6MKR - chains C and D of the 4 polymer chains in the assembly; structure by X-ray diffraction, 3.35 A resolution.

== Chain C ==
Name: H-2 class II histocompatibility antigen, A-B alpha chain
Organism: Mus musculus
Reference sequence: P14434 (HA2B_MOUSE); residues 0-178 here correspond to UniProt positions 27-205 (UniProt number = residue number + 27)
Sequence (179 residues; each row starts with the number of its first residue; numbering starts at 0):
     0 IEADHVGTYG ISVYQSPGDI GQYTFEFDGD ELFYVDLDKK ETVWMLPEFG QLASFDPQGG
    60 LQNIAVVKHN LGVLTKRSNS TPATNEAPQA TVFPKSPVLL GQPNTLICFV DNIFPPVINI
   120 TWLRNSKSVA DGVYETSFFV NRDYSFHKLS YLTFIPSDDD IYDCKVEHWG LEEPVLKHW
Not modelled in the structure: 101, 120-123
Cystine bridges: Cys107-Cys163
Curated features (UniProtKB/Swiss-Prot):
  - glycosylation: Asn118 (N-linked (GlcNAc...) asparagine)

== Chain D ==
Name: Padi 4 (92-105) peptide and MHC Class II IAb beta chain
Organism: Mus musculus
Notes: EC 3.5.3.15
Reference sequence: chimeric construct of Q9Z183, P14483: residues -26 to -14 from Q9Z183 (PADI4_MOUSE) positions 93-105 (UniProt number = residue number + 119); residues 3-191 from P14483 positions 30-218 (UniProt number = residue number + 27)
Sequence (217 residues; each row starts with the number of its first residue; note: 1 number in that range is skipped by the numbering (no residue carries it; nothing is unmodelled there); numbers below 1 keep their minus sign (Arg-26 is residue -26)):
   -26 RVSYYGPKTS PVQ
   -12 GGGGSLVPRG SGGGGSERHF VYQFMGECYF TNGTQRIRYV TRYIYNREEY VRYDSDVGEH
    48 RAVTELGRPD AEYWNSQPEI LERTRAELDT VCRHNYEGPE THTSLRRLEQ PNVVISLSRT
   108 EALNHHNTLV CSVTDFYPAK IKVRWFRNGQ EETVGVSSTQ LIRNGDWTFQ VLVMLEMTPR
   168 RGEVYTCHVE HPSLKSPITV EWRA
Not modelled in the structure: -12 to 3
Cystine bridges: Cys15-Cys79, Cys118-Cys174
Construct notes: linker (-12 to 2)
Curated features (UniProtKB/Swiss-Prot):
  - region: Arg190, Ala191 (Connecting peptide)
  - glycosylation: Asn19 (N-linked (GlcNAc...) asparagine)

== Chain C / chain D interface ==
Residue-residue contacts - 138 pairs, chain C then chain D:
  Ile0(C) - Tyr16(D)  hydrophobic
  Ala2(C) - Tyr16(D)  hydrophobic
  Ala2(C) - Phe17(D)
  Ala2(C) - Thr18(D)
  Asp3(C) - Phe17(D)  hydrogen bond (backbone-backbone)
  Asp3(C) - Asn19(D)  hydrogen bond (side chain-backbone)
  His4(C) - Cys15(D)
  His4(C) - Tyr16(D)
  His4(C) - Phe17(D)  hydrogen bond (backbone-backbone)
  His4(C) - Leu92(D)
  Val5(C) - Cys15(D)
  Val5(C) - Tyr16(D)  hydrophobic
  Gly6(C) - Gly13(D)
  Gly6(C) - Glu14(D)
  Gly6(C) - Cys15(D)  hydrogen bond (backbone-backbone)
  Thr7(C) - Met12(D)
  Thr7(C) - Gly13(D)
  Tyr8(C) - Pro-20(D)
  Tyr8(C) - Gly13(D)  hydrogen bond (backbone-backbone)
  Tyr8(C) - Cys15(D)  hydrophobic
  Tyr8(C) - Asn82(D)
  Tyr8(C) - Glu87(D)  hydrogen bond
  Gly9(C) - Pro-20(D)
  Gly9(C) - Phe11(D)
  Ile10(C) - Phe11(D)
  Ser11(C) - Tyr9(D)
  Ser11(C) - Gln10(D)
  Ser11(C) - Phe11(D)  hydrogen bond (backbone-backbone)
  Val12(C) - Tyr9(D)
  Val12(C) - Gln10(D)
  Tyr13(C) - Val8(D)
  Tyr13(C) - Tyr9(D)  hydrogen bond (backbone-backbone)
  Gln14(C) - Phe7(D)
  Gln14(C) - Val8(D)
  Ser15(C) - Phe7(D)  hydrogen bond (backbone-backbone)
  Pro16(C) - Arg5(D)
  Pro16(C) - His6(D)
  Tyr22(C) - Gly-21(D)
  Phe24(C) - Tyr-22(D)
  Phe24(C) - Gly-21(D)
  Phe24(C) - Asn82(D)
  Phe26(C) - Glu87(D)
  Phe26(C) - Ser91(D)
  Phe26(C) - Leu92(D)  hydrophobic
  Phe26(C) - Trp154(D)
  Asp27(C) - Arg150(D)  hydrogen bond (backbone-side chain)
  Gly28(C) - Arg150(D)
  Asp29(C) - Tyr124(D)
  Asp29(C) - Arg150(D)  salt bridge
  Asp29(C) - Trp154(D)
  Glu30(C) - Trp154(D)  hydrogen bond (backbone-side chain)
  Leu31(C) - Tyr-23(D)
  Leu31(C) - Glu87(D)
  Leu31(C) - Trp154(D)  hydrophobic
  Phe32(C) - Tyr-23(D)  hydrophobic
  Trp43(C) - Tyr-23(D)  hydrophobic
  Met44(C) - Trp154(D)
  Leu45(C) - Arg94(D)
  Leu45(C) - Trp154(D)  hydrophobic
  Glu47(C) - Arg94(D)  salt bridge
  Phe48(C) - Thr90(D)
  Phe48(C) - Ser91(D)
  Phe48(C) - Trp154(D)  hydrophobic
  Gly49(C) - Arg-26(D)  hydrogen bond (backbone-side chain)
  Gln50(C) - Arg-26(D)  hydrogen bond
  Leu51(C) - Val-25(D)
  Leu51(C) - His89(D)
  Leu51(C) - Thr90(D)
  Ala52(C) - Arg-26(D)
  Ala52(C) - Val-25(D)  hydrophobic
  Ala52(C) - Tyr-23(D)  hydrophobic
  Ser53(C) - Arg-26(D)
  Ser53(C) - Val-25(D)  hydrogen bond (side chain-backbone)
  Ser53(C) - Ser-24(D)
  Ser53(C) - Tyr-23(D)  hydrogen bond (backbone-backbone)
  Phe54(C) - Tyr-23(D)
  Asn62(C) - Pro-20(D)
  Asn62(C) - Thr-18(D)  hydrogen bond (side chain-backbone)
  Val65(C) - Thr-18(D)
  Val65(C) - Pro-16(D)  hydrophobic
  Val66(C) - Tyr9(D)  hydrophobic
  His68(C) - Val-15(D)  hydrogen bond (side chain-backbone)
  Asn69(C) - Ser-17(D)  hydrogen bond (side chain-backbone)
  Asn69(C) - Pro-16(D)
  Asn69(C) - Val-15(D)  hydrogen bond (side chain-backbone)
  Asn69(C) - Tyr9(D)  hydrogen bond
  Leu70(C) - Phe7(D)
  Leu70(C) - Val8(D)
  Leu70(C) - Tyr9(D)  hydrophobic
  Leu70(C) - Tyr32(D)  hydrophobic
  Val72(C) - Val-15(D)  hydrophobic
  Val72(C) - Gln-14(D)
  Leu73(C) - Tyr9(D)  hydrophobic
  Leu73(C) - Tyr32(D)  hydrophobic
  Leu73(C) - Tyr37(D)
  Thr74(C) - Phe7(D)
  Thr74(C) - Tyr32(D)
  Arg76(C) - Val-15(D)
  Arg76(C) - Leu53(D)  hydrogen bond (side chain-backbone)
  Arg76(C) - Pro56(D)
  Arg76(C) - Asp57(D)  salt bridge
  Ser77(C) - Tyr32(D)
  Thr80(C) - Phe7(D)
  Thr80(C) - Tyr32(D)  hydrogen bond (backbone-side chain)
  Thr80(C) - Asn33(D)  hydrogen bond (backbone-side chain)
  Pro81(C) - Arg5(D)
  Pro81(C) - His6(D)
  Pro81(C) - Phe7(D)  hydrophobic
  Pro81(C) - Asn33(D)
  Ala82(C) - His6(D)  hydrogen bond (backbone-backbone)
  Ala82(C) - Asn33(D)
  Glu85(C) - Arg34(D)  salt bridge
  Phe92(C) - Ile149(D)  hydrophobic
  Phe92(C) - Arg150(D)
  Phe92(C) - Asn151(D)
  Pro93(C) - Gln157(D)  hydrogen bond (backbone-side chain)
  Lys94(C) - Gln157(D)  hydrogen bond (backbone-side chain)
  Pro96(C) - Ser119(D)
  Pro96(C) - Thr121(D)
  Ile106(C) - Asn151(D)
  Phe113(C) - Val8(D)  hydrophobic
  Phe113(C) - Arg34(D)
  Pro114(C) - Val8(D)  hydrophobic
  Val139(C) - Gln10(D)
  Val139(C) - Met12(D)  hydrophobic
  Asp142(C) - Arg34(D)  salt bridge
  Tyr143(C) - Gln10(D)
  Tyr143(C) - Arg29(D)  hydrogen bond
  Tyr143(C) - Ile31(D)  hydrophobic
  Tyr143(C) - Arg34(D)
  Tyr143(C) - Glu36(D)  hydrogen bond
  Phe145(C) - Gln10(D)
  Leu148(C) - Asn151(D)
  Leu148(C) - Gly152(D)
  Tyr150(C) - Asn151(D)  hydrogen bond (side chain-backbone)
  Tyr150(C) - Gly152(D)
  Tyr150(C) - Asp153(D)  hydrogen bond (side chain-backbone)
  Trp168(C) - His6(D)
Also at the interface, not in a pair above, chain C (69 interface residues in all): Ser79, Ser95, Pro115, Ser144
Also at the interface, not in a pair above, chain D (59 interface residues in all): Lys-19, Arg25, Val78, Tyr83, Pro86

== In short ==
The interface between chain C and chain D involves 69 residues on one side and 59 on the other; the contacts
include 30 hydrogen bonds and 5 salt bridges. Polar pairs include Asp29(C)-Arg150(D), Glu47(C)-Arg94(D) and
Arg76(C)-Asp57(D).
Chain C is H-2 class II histocompatibility antigen, A-B alpha chain and chain D is Padi 4 (92-105) peptide and
MHC Class II IAb beta chain, both from Mus musculus; the structure, 5287 TCR bound to IAb Padi4, was
determined by X-ray diffraction, deposited together with 6MKD, 6MNG, 6MNM, 6MNN and 6MNO.
